Entry 6W1A (X-ray diffraction, 2.80 A resolution); this record covers chains A and F of the 4 polymer chains in the assembly.

[Chain A]
Molecule: Transcriptional regulator
From: Streptococcus dysgalactiae
UniProtKB: A0A0J9X288 (A0A0J9X288_STRDY); residue numbers follow UniProt; this construct covers 1-284
Amino-acid sequence (284 residues; numbered 1 to 284; the number before each row is that of its first residue):
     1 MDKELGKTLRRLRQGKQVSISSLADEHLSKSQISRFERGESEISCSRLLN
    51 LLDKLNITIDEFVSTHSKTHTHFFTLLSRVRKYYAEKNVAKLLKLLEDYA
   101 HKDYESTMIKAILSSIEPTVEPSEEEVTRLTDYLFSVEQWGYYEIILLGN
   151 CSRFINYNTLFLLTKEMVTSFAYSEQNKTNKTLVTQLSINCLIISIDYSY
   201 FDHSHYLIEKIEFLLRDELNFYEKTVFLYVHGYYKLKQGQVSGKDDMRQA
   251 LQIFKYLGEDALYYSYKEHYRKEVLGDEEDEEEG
Unresolved in the structure: 1-2, 277-284

[Chain F]
Molecule: 30-nt DNA strand
Sequence (30 nucleotides; each row starts with the number of its first residue):
     1 TTTTTTGTTGTGAAAGTGGGAAAAATGGAA

[How chain A and chain F interact]
Residue-residue contacts - 16 pairs, chain A then chain F:
  His27(A) - DG18(F)  phosphate contact
  Leu28(A) - DG18(F)  phosphate contact
  Ser29(A) - DT17(F)  sugar contact
  Ser29(A) - DG18(F)  hydrogen bond to the phosphate
  Lys30(A) - DG19(F)  hydrogen bond to the base
  Lys30(A) - DG20(F)  hydrogen bond to the base
  Ser31(A) - DG19(F)  base contact
  Ser31(A) - DG20(F)  base contact
  Gln32(A) - DG16(F)  sugar contact
  Gln32(A) - DT17(F)  hydrogen bond to the phosphate
  Arg35(A) - DT17(F)  base contact
  Arg35(A) - DG18(F)  hydrogen bond to the base
  Ser41(A) - DG16(F)  phosphate contact
  Glu42(A) - DG16(F)  hydrogen bond to the phosphate
  Glu42(A) - DT17(F)  phosphate contact
  Ile43(A) - DT17(F)  phosphate contact
Other interface residues (no listed pair), chain A (13 interface residues in all): Glu26, Glu40, Ser44
Other interface residues (no listed pair), chain F (6 interface residues in all): DA15

[Summary]
13 residues of chain A face 6 of chain F across their interface; the contacts include 6 hydrogen bonds. Among
the polar pairs are Lys30(A)-DG19(F), Lys30(A)-DG20(F) and Arg35(A)-DG18(F).
Here chain A is Transcriptional regulator (Streptococcus dysgalactiae) and chain F is a 30-nt DNA strand.
Entry 6W1A (Crystal structure of Streptococcus dysgalactiae SHP pheromone receptor Rgg2 bound to DNA) was
determined by X-ray diffraction (same publication as 6W1E, 6W1F and 7JI0).
